Entry 7Y4M (X-ray diffraction, 1.45 A resolution); this record covers chain A.

Chain A:
Name: Ricin A chain
Source organism: Ricinus communis
Notes: EC 3.2.2.22
Reference sequence: P02879 (RICI_RICCO); residues 1-267 here correspond to UniProt positions 36-302 (UniProt number = residue number + 35)
Chain sequence (274 residues; row label = number of the first residue in the row; numbers below 1 keep their minus sign (Met-6 is residue -6)):
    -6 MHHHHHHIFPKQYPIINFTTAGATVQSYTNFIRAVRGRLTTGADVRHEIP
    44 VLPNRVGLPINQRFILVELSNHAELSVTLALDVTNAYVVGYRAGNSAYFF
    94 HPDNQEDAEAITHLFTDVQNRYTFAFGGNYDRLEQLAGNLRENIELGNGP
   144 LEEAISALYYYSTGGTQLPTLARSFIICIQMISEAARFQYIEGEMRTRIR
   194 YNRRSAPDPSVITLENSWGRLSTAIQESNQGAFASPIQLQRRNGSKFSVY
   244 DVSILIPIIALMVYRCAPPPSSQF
Unresolved in the structure: -6 to 4
Differences from the reference sequence: initiating methionine (-6); expression tag (-5 to 0)
Residues lining bound ligands: IWQ ((2S)-2-[[(2S)-2-[2-[(2-azanyl-4-oxidanylidene-3H-pteridin-7-yl)carbonylamino]ethanoylamino]-3-phenyl-propanoyl]amino]-6-(phenylmethoxycarbonylamino)hexanoic acid): Arg48, Asp75, Asn78, Ala79, Tyr80, Val81, Val82, Phe93, His94, Pro95, Asp96, Asp100, Ile104, Gly121, Asn122, Tyr123, Ile172, Ser176, Glu177, Arg180, Glu208, Asn209, Trp211, Gly212, Arg258
From the paper describing this entry:
  - binding site for IWQ: Gly121, Asn122, Tyr123, Ile172, Arg180, Trp211
  - conformationally variable residues (side-chain flip): Tyr80

Summary:
Ligands of chain A: compound IWQ. The paper reports a binding site for IWQ at Gly121, Asn122 and Tyr123 among
others; conformational variability at Tyr80.
Chain A is Ricin A chain (Ricinus communis); the structure, Crystal structure of Ricin A chain bound with
N2-(2-amino-4-oxo-3,4-dihydropteridine-7-carbonyl)glycyl-L-phenylalanyl-N6-((benzyloxy)carbonyl)-L-lysine, was
determined by X-ray diffraction (same publication as 7Y4K).
